2OTW - chains A and B of the 3 polymer chains in the assembly; structure by X-ray diffraction, 2.35 A resolution.

[Chain A]
Molecule: Fv light chain avriable domain VL
Organism: Mus musculus
Chain sequence (115 residues; row label = number of the first residue in the row; numbering starts at 0):
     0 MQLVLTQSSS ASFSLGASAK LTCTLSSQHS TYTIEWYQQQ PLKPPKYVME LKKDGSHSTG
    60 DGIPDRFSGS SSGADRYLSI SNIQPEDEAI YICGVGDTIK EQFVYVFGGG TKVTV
Cystine bridges: C22-C92

[Chain B]
Molecule: Fv heavy chain variable domain VH
Organism: Mus musculus
Chain sequence (118 residues; numbered 1 to 118; the number before each row is that of its first residue):
     1 QVQLQESGGG LVQPGGSLKL SCAASGFTFR DYYMYWVRQT PEKRLEWVAF ISNGGGSTYY
    61 PDTVKGRFTI SRDNAKNTLY LQMSRLKSED TAMYYCARGR GYVWFAYWGQ GTTVTVSS
Cystine bridges: C22-C96

[How chain A and chain B interact]
Pairs across the interface - 31 pairs, chain A then chain B:
  E34(A) with V103(B)
  Y36(A) with F105(B)
  Q38(A) with Q39(B), hydrogen bond; Y95(B)
  P43(A) with Y95(B), hydrophobic; G109(B); Q110(B)
  P44(A) with L45(B), hydrophobic; Y95(B); W108(B)
  Y46(A) with V103(B); F105(B); A106(B)
  E49(A) with V103(B)
  D60(A) with R100(B), salt bridge
  T97(A) with W104(B)
  K99(A) with Y59(B), hydrogen bond (backbone-side chain)
  Q101(A) with Y60(B); K65(B)
  F102(A) with W47(B); F50(B), hydrophobic; Y59(B), hydrophobic; W104(B), hydrophobic
  V103(A) with W104(B)
  Y104(A) with W47(B), hydrophobic; W104(B), hydrophobic; F105(B)
  F106(A) with L45(B); E46(B); W47(B); F105(B), hydrophobic
Other interface residues (no listed pair), chain A (21 interface residues in all): K42, I89, I91, G95, D96, E100
Other interface residues (no listed pair), chain B (21 interface residues in all): V37, K43, Y102, Y107

[In short]
The chain A/chain B interface involves 21 residues from each chain; the contacts include 2 hydrogen bonds and
1 salt bridge. Polar pairs include D60(A)-R100(B), Q38(A)-Q39(B) and K99(A)-Y59(B).
Here chain A is Fv light chain avriable domain VL and chain B is Fv heavy chain variable domain VH, both from
Mus musculus. Entry 2OTW (Crystal structure of Fv polyglutamine complex) was determined by X-ray diffraction.
